1K5P - chain A; structure by X-ray diffraction, 1.80 A resolution.

# Chain A
Molecule: 1,3,4,6-tetrachloro-1,4-cyclohexadiene hydrolase
Source organism: Sphingomonas paucimobilis
Notes: EC 3.8.1.5
UniProtKB: P51698 (LINB_PSEPA); numbering as in UniProt (aligned over 2-296)
Amino-acid sequence (295 residues; each row starts with the number of its first residue):
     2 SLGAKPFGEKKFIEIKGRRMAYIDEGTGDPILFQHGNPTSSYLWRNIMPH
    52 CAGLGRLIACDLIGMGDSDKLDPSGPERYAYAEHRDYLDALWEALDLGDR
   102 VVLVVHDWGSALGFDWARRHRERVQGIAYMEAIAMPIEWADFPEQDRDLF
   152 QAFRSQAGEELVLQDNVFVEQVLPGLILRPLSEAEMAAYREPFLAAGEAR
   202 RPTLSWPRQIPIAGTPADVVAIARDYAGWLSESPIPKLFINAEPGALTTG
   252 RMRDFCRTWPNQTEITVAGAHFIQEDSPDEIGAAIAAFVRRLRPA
What the authors report for this chain:
  - catalytic residues: Asp-108, Glu-132, His-272
  - binding site for chloride ion: Asn-38, Trp-109, Phe-169, Trp-207, Pro-208, Ile-211, Ala-218, Pro-235, Pro-261, Asn-262
  - catalytic residues: Asn-38, Trp-109 (proposed by the authors, not directly observed)
  - contacts within the chain: Ile-138/Pro-212, Ile-138/Ala-214, Ile-213/Gly-215, Ile-213/Thr-216

# In short
From the paper: catalytic residues Asp-108, Glu-132 and His-272 among others; a binding site for chloride ion
at Asn-38, Trp-109 and Phe-169 among others.
Chain A is 1,3,4,6-tetrachloro-1,4-cyclohexadiene hydrolase (Sphingomonas paucimobilis); the structure,
Hydrolytic haloalkane dehalogenase LINB from sphingomonas paucimobilis UT26 at 1.8A resolution, was determined
by X-ray diffraction (same publication as 1K63, 1K6E, 1IZ7 and 1IZ8).
